PDB entry 7X1J | electron microscopy, 2.84 A resolution | chains B and A

[Chain B (and A)]
Molecule: Isoform 1 of Solute carrier family 4 member 11
Source organism: Homo sapiens
Notes: chain A of this document is another copy of the same molecule, construct and numbering; everything in this record applies to it too
UniProtKB: Q8NBS3 (S4A11_HUMAN), isoform Q8NBS3-1; residue numbers follow UniProt; this construct covers 1-891
Chain sequence (891 residues; row label = number of the first residue in the row):
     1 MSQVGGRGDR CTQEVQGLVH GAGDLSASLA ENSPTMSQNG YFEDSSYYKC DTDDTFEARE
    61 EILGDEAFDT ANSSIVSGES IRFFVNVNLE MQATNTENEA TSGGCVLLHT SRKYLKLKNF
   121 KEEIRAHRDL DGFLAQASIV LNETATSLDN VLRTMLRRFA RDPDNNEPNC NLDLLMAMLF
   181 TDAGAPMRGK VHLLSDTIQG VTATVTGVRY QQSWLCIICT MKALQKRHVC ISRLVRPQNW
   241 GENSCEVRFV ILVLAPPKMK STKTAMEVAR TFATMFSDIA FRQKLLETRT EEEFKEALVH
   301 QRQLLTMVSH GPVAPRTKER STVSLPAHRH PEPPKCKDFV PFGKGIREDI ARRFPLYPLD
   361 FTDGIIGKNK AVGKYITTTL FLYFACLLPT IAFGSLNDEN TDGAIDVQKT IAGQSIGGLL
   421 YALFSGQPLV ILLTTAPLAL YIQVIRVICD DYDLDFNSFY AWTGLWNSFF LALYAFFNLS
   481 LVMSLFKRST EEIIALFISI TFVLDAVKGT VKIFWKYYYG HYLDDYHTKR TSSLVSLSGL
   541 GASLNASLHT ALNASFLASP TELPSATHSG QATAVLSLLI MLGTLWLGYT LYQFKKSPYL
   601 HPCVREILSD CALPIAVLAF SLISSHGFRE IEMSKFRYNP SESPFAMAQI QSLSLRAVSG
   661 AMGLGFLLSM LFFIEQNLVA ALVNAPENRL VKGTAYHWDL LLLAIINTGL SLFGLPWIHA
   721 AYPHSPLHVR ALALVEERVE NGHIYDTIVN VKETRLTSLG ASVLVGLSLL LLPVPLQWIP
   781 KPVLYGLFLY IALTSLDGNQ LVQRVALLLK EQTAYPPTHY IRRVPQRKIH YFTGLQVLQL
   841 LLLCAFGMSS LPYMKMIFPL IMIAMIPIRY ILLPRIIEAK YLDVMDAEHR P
Unresolved in the structure: 1-103, 161-171, 182-190, 204-207, 308-335, 522-569, 739-744, 888-891
Residues lining bound ligands: PtdIns(4,5)P2 (PT5; [(2R)-1-octadecanoyloxy-3-[oxidanyl-[(1R,2R,3S,4R,5R,6S)-2,3,6-tris(oxidanyl)-4,5-diphosphonooxy-cyclohexyl]oxy-phospho ryl]oxy-propan-2-yl] (8Z)-icosa-5,8,11,14-tetraenoate): Arg125, Arg128, Arg227, Lys260, Lys263, Val805, Leu808, Gln812, Tyr815, Gln826, Arg827, His830, Tyr831, Gly834, Val837
Swiss-Prot annotation at these positions:
  - natural variant: His109 (R109H: In CHED; this construct carries the variant), Thr144 (A144T: In CHED; this construct carries the variant), Val253 (A253V: In CHED; this construct carries the variant), Asp402 (G402D: In CHED; this construct carries the variant), Leu473 (S473L: In CHED; this construct carries the variant), Gly693 (G693E: In FECD4)
From the paper describing this entry:
  - mutagenesis - R125H, K260A, K263A: unchanged localization

[Chain B / chain A interface]
Residue-residue contacts - 135 pairs, chain B then chain A:
  Gly104(B) - Ala203(A)
  Cys105(B) - Leu117(A)
  Cys105(B) - Val201(A)
  Cys105(B) - Gln211(A)
  Val106(B) - Leu115(A)
  Val106(B) - Gln199(A)
  Val106(B) - Gly200(A)
  Val106(B) - Val201(A)  hydrogen bond (backbone-backbone)
  Leu107(B) - Lys113(A)
  Leu107(B) - Tyr114(A)
  Leu107(B) - Leu115(A)  hydrogen bond (backbone-backbone)
  Leu107(B) - Leu117(A)  hydrophobic
  Leu107(B) - Gln199(A)
  Leu107(B) - Trp214(A)  hydrophobic
  Leu107(B) - Ala273(A)  hydrophobic
  Leu107(B) - Thr274(A)
  Leu108(B) - Lys113(A)
  Leu108(B) - Tyr114(A)  hydrophobic
  Leu108(B) - Thr197(A)
  Leu108(B) - Ile198(A)
  Leu108(B) - Gln199(A)  hydrogen bond (backbone-backbone)
  Leu108(B) - Val201(A)  hydrophobic
  Leu108(B) - Tyr210(A)
  His109(B) - Ser111(A)
  His109(B) - Arg112(A)
  His109(B) - Lys113(A)  hydrogen bond (backbone-backbone)
  His109(B) - Leu115(A)
  His109(B) - Asp196(A)  salt bridge
  His109(B) - Thr197(A)
  His109(B) - Met266(A)  hydrogen bond
  Thr110(B) - Thr110(A)
  Thr110(B) - Ser111(A)
  Thr110(B) - Arg112(A)
  Thr110(B) - Ser195(A)
  Thr110(B) - Asp196(A)
  Thr110(B) - Thr197(A)  hydrogen bond (backbone-backbone)
  Ser111(B) - His109(A)
  Ser111(B) - Thr110(A)
  Ser111(B) - Ser111(A)  hydrogen bond (backbone-backbone)
  Ser111(B) - Ser195(A)
  Ser111(B) - Asp196(A)  hydrogen bond
  Arg112(B) - His109(A)
  Arg112(B) - Thr110(A)
  Arg112(B) - Thr181(A)
  Arg112(B) - Val191(A)  hydrogen bond (side chain-backbone)
  Arg112(B) - His192(A)  hydrogen bond (side chain-backbone)
  Arg112(B) - Leu194(A)  hydrogen bond (side chain-backbone)
  Arg112(B) - Ser195(A)  hydrogen bond (backbone-backbone)
  Arg112(B) - Thr197(A)
  Lys113(B) - Leu107(A)
  Lys113(B) - Leu108(A)
  Lys113(B) - His109(A)  hydrogen bond (backbone-backbone)
  Tyr114(B) - Leu107(A)
  Tyr114(B) - Leu108(A)  hydrophobic
  Tyr114(B) - Thr181(A)
  Leu115(B) - Val106(A)
  Leu115(B) - Leu107(A)  hydrogen bond (backbone-backbone)
  Leu115(B) - His109(A)
  Leu117(B) - Cys105(A)
  Leu117(B) - Leu107(A)  hydrophobic
  Thr181(B) - Arg112(A)
  Thr181(B) - Tyr114(A)
  Val191(B) - Arg112(A)  hydrogen bond (backbone-side chain)
  His192(B) - Arg112(A)  hydrogen bond (backbone-side chain)
  His192(B) - Tyr210(A)  hydrogen bond (backbone-side chain)
  His192(B) - Glu242(A)
  Leu194(B) - Arg112(A)  hydrogen bond (backbone-side chain)
  Ser195(B) - Thr110(A)
  Ser195(B) - Ser111(A)
  Ser195(B) - Arg112(A)  hydrogen bond (backbone-backbone)
  Asp196(B) - His109(A)  salt bridge
  Asp196(B) - Thr110(A)
  Asp196(B) - Ser111(A)  hydrogen bond
  Thr197(B) - Leu108(A)
  Thr197(B) - His109(A)
  Thr197(B) - Thr110(A)  hydrogen bond (backbone-backbone)
  Thr197(B) - Arg112(A)
  Ile198(B) - Leu108(A)
  Gln199(B) - Val106(A)
  Gln199(B) - Leu107(A)
  Gln199(B) - Leu108(A)  hydrogen bond (backbone-backbone)
  Gly200(B) - Val106(A)
  Val201(B) - Cys105(A)
  Val201(B) - Val106(A)  hydrogen bond (backbone-backbone)
  Val201(B) - Leu108(A)  hydrophobic
  Ala203(B) - Gly104(A)
  Tyr210(B) - Leu108(A)
  Tyr210(B) - His192(A)  hydrogen bond (side chain-backbone)
  Gln211(B) - Cys105(A)
  Trp214(B) - Leu107(A)  hydrophobic
  Glu242(B) - His192(A)
  Glu242(B) - Glu242(A)  hydrogen bond (backbone-side chain)
  Met266(B) - His109(A)  hydrogen bond
  Ala273(B) - Leu107(A)  hydrophobic
  Thr274(B) - Leu107(A)
  Tyr518(B) - Phe628(A)
  Tyr518(B) - Glu630(A)  hydrogen bond
  Tyr518(B) - Ile631(A)  hydrophobic
  Gln571(B) - Glu630(A)
  Gln571(B) - Ile631(A)
  Ala572(B) - Ala572(A)
  Val575(B) - Val575(A)  hydrophobic
  Val575(B) - Leu576(A)  hydrophobic
  Val575(B) - Phe628(A)  hydrophobic
  Val575(B) - Ile631(A)  hydrophobic
  Leu576(B) - Val575(A)  hydrophobic
  Leu578(B) - Leu579(A)  hydrophobic
  Leu579(B) - Leu578(A)  hydrophobic
  Leu579(B) - Leu579(A)  hydrophobic
  Trp586(B) - Trp586(A)
  Pro598(B) - Lys810(A)
  Pro598(B) - Glu811(A)  hydrogen bond (backbone-backbone)
  Pro598(B) - Ala814(A)  hydrophobic
  Tyr599(B) - Ala806(A)
  Tyr599(B) - Leu809(A)
  Tyr599(B) - Lys810(A)
  Leu600(B) - Glu811(A)
  Pro602(B) - Glu811(A)
  Arg605(B) - Glu811(A)  salt bridge
  Phe628(B) - Tyr518(A)
  Phe628(B) - Val575(A)  hydrophobic
  Glu630(B) - Tyr518(A)  hydrogen bond
  Glu630(B) - Gln571(A)
  Ile631(B) - Tyr518(A)  hydrophobic
  Ile631(B) - Gln571(A)
  Ile631(B) - Val575(A)  hydrophobic
  Ala806(B) - Tyr599(A)
  Leu809(B) - Tyr599(A)
  Lys810(B) - Pro598(A)
  Lys810(B) - Tyr599(A)
  Glu811(B) - Pro598(A)  hydrogen bond (backbone-backbone)
  Glu811(B) - Leu600(A)
  Glu811(B) - Pro602(A)
  Glu811(B) - Arg605(A)  salt bridge
  Ala814(B) - Pro598(A)  hydrophobic
Other interface residues (no listed pair), chain B (63 interface residues in all): Leu193, Thr202, Gly241, Asn243, Arg270, Ser277, Phe514, Leu582, Gly627, Arg629
Other interface residues (no listed pair), chain A (63 interface residues in all): Leu193, Thr202, Gly241, Asn243, Arg270, Ser277, Phe514, Leu582, Gly627, Arg629

[Overview]
Chain B and chain A each contribute 63 residues to their interface; the contacts include 30 hydrogen bonds and
4 salt bridges. Among the polar pairs are His109(B)-Asp196(A), Arg605(B)-Glu811(A) and His109(B)-Met266(A).
Bound to chain B: PtdIns(4,5)P2. From the paper: R125H, K260A and K263A of chain B leave localization
unchanged.
Chain B and chain A are both Isoform 1 of Solute carrier family 4 member 11 (Homo sapiens); the structure,
Cryo-EM structure of human BTR1 in the outward-facing state in the presence of NH4Cl, was determined by
electron microscopy together with 7X1I, 7X1G and 7X1H from the same study.
